3RUN - chains A and B; structure by X-ray diffraction, 1.40 A resolution.

Chain A:
Name: Lysozyme
From: Enterobacteria phage T4
Notes: EC 3.2.1.17
UniProt: P00720 (LYS_BPT4); numbering as in UniProt (aligned over 1-164)
Sequence (168 residues; row label = number of the first residue in the row):
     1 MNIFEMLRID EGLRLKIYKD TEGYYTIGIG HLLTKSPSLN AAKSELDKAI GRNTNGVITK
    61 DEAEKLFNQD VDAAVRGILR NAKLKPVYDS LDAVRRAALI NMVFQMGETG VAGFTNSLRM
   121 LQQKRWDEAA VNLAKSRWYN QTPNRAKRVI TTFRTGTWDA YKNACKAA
Modified residues: C165 (carboxymethylated cysteine; CCS); A167 (D-alanine; DAL); A168 (D-alanine; DAL)
Differences from the reference sequence: engineered mutation T54 (Cys in P00720), A97 (Cys in P00720), A164 (Leu in P00720)
Curated features (UniProtKB/Swiss-Prot):
  - active site (Proton donor/acceptor): E11, D20
  - binding site (substrate): L32, F104, S117, N132
  - mutagenesis: E11 (E11A/F/H/M/N: Complete loss of enzymatic activity; E11N: Loss of 84% of enzymatic activity; E11Q: Complete loss of activity), D20 (D20A/N/S/T: Complete loss of enzymatic activity; D20C: Nearly no effet on specific enzymatic activity; D20E/Q: Loss of 99% of enzymatic activity), T26 (T26E: Complete loss of activity at neutral pH; covalently bound substrate; T26H: Facilitates transglycosylation more effectively than hydrolysis; covalently bound substrate), G30 (G30A: Almost complete loss of enzymatic activity; G30F: Almost complete loss of enzymatic activity. The enzyme is destabilized by 1.5 kcal/mol), S117 (S117F: 10-fold decrease in enzymatic activity; S117I: 500-fold decrease in enzymatic activity; S117V: 50-fold decrease in enzymatic activity), N132 (N132I: 5-fold decrease in enzymatic activity; N132M/F: 2-fold decrease in enzymatic activity)

Chain B:
Name: Vancomycin
From: Streptomyces orientalis
Sequence (7 residues; each row starts with the number of its first residue):
     1 XXNGGYX
Covalently attached groups: covalent link OMZ_2-G4; covalent link G4-Y6; glycan linked to G4; covalent link G5-3FG_7
Modified residues: MLU (N-methyl-D-leucine) at position 1, OMZ ((betaR)-3-CHLORO-BETA-HYDROXY-D-TYROSINE) at position 2, 3FG ((2S)-amino(3,5-dihydroxyphenyl)ethanoic acid) at position 7; G4, G5 ((2R)-amino(4-hydroxyphenyl)ethanoic acid; GHP); Y6 ((betaR)-3-chloro-beta-hydroxy-L-tyrosine; OMY)

Chain A / chain B interface:
Residue-residue contacts - 20 pairs, chain A then chain B:
  M1(A) with G5(B); 3FG_7(B)
  E5(A) with G5(B)
  R8(A) with N3(B), hydrogen bond
  Y161(A) with 3FG_7(B)
  K162(A) with 3FG_7(B)
  N163(A) with 3FG_7(B)
  C165(A) with Y6(B)
  K166(A) with G5(B); Y6(B); 3FG_7(B), hydrogen bond (backbone-backbone)
  A167(A) with G4(B); G5(B); Y6(B); 3FG_7(B)
  A168(A) with MLU_1(B); OMZ_2(B), hydrogen bond (backbone-backbone); N3(B), hydrogen bond (backbone-backbone); G4(B), hydrogen bond (backbone-backbone); Y6(B)
Also at the interface, not in a pair above, chain A (11 interface residues in all): I9

Overview:
11 residues of chain A and 7 residues of chain B are in contact, with 5 hydrogen bonds. Among the polar pairs
are R8(A)-N3(B), A168(A)-N3(B) and A168(A)-G4(B). UniProt lists active-site residues E11(A) and D20(A), 4
substrate-binding residues and 6 mutagenesis sites on chain A.
Chain A is Lysozyme (Enterobacteria phage T4) and chain B is Vancomycin (Streptomyces orientalis); the
structure, New strategy to analyze structures of glycopeptide antibiotic-target complexes, was determined by
X-ray diffraction (same publication as 3RUM).
